5JDR - chains A and B; structure by X-ray diffraction, 2.70 A resolution.

# Chain A (and B)
Protein: Programmed cell death 1 ligand 1
Source organism: Homo sapiens
Notes: chain B of this document is another copy of the same molecule, construct and numbering; everything in this record applies to it too
Reference sequence: Q9NZQ7 (PD1L1_HUMAN); numbering as in UniProt (aligned over 18-239)
Chain sequence (237 residues; each row starts with the number of its first residue):
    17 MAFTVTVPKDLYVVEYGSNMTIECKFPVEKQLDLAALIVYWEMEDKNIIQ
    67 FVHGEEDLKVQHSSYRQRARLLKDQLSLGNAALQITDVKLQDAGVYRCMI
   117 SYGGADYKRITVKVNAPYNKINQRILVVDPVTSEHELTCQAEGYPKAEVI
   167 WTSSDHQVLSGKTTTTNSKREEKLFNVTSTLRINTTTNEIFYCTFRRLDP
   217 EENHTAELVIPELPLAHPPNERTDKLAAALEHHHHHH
Unresolved in the structure: 17-21, 231-253 (chain B: 17-18, 228-253)
Sequence notes: expression tag (17, 240-253)
Disulfides: Cys40-Cys114, Cys155-Cys209

# How chain A and chain B interact
Contacting residue pairs (31; chain A residue first):
  Pro24(A) with Leu94(B)
  Lys25(A) with Gln91(B); Leu94(B)
  Thr37(A) with Pro24(B); Lys41(B)
  Glu39(A) with Lys41(B), salt bridge
  Lys41(A) with Phe42(B); Pro43(B); Val44(B)
  Asp90(A) with Thr22(B)
  Gln91(A) with Thr22(B), hydrogen bond
  Leu94(A) with Thr20(B); Thr22(B)
  Gln100(A) with Pro24(B), hydrogen bond (side chain-backbone)
  Gln139(A) with Lys136(B)
  Arg140(A) with Ile137(B)
  Ile141(A) with Ile137(B); Asn138(B); Gln139(B), hydrogen bond (backbone-backbone)
  Leu142(A) with Gln139(B)
  Val143(A) with Gln139(B), hydrogen bond (backbone-backbone); Arg140(B)
  Pro146(A) with Leu142(B)
  Asn204(A) with Arg186(B), hydrogen bond
  Pro227(A) with Asn138(B); Gln156(B)
  Glu228(A) with Gln156(B), hydrogen bond (backbone-side chain)
  Leu229(A) with Arg140(B); Gln156(B)
  Pro230(A) with Arg140(B), hydrogen bond (backbone-side chain); Thr194(B)
Other interface residues (no listed pair), chain A (24 interface residues in all): Asn35, Leu88, Val144, Val225
Other interface residues (no listed pair), chain B (22 interface residues in all): Phe19, Lys25, Asn135, Ile141

# Overview
Chain A and chain B form an interface of 24 and 22 residues respectively; the contacts include 7 hydrogen
bonds and 1 salt bridge. Polar contacts include Glu39(A)-Lys41(B), Gln91(A)-Thr22(B) and Gln100(A)-Pro24(B).
Both chains are Programmed cell death 1 ligand 1 (Homo sapiens). Entry 5JDR (Structure of PD-L1) was
determined by X-ray diffraction, deposited together with 5JDS.
